Entry 5OWU (X-ray diffraction, 2.00 A resolution); this record covers chains A and B.

# Chain A
Molecule: Importin subunit beta-1
Organism: Saccharomyces cerevisiae (strain ATCC 204508 / S288c)
UniProtKB: Q06142 (IMB1_YEAST); numbering as in UniProt (aligned over 1-861)
Chain sequence (861 residues; numbered 1 to 861; the number before each row is that of its first residue):
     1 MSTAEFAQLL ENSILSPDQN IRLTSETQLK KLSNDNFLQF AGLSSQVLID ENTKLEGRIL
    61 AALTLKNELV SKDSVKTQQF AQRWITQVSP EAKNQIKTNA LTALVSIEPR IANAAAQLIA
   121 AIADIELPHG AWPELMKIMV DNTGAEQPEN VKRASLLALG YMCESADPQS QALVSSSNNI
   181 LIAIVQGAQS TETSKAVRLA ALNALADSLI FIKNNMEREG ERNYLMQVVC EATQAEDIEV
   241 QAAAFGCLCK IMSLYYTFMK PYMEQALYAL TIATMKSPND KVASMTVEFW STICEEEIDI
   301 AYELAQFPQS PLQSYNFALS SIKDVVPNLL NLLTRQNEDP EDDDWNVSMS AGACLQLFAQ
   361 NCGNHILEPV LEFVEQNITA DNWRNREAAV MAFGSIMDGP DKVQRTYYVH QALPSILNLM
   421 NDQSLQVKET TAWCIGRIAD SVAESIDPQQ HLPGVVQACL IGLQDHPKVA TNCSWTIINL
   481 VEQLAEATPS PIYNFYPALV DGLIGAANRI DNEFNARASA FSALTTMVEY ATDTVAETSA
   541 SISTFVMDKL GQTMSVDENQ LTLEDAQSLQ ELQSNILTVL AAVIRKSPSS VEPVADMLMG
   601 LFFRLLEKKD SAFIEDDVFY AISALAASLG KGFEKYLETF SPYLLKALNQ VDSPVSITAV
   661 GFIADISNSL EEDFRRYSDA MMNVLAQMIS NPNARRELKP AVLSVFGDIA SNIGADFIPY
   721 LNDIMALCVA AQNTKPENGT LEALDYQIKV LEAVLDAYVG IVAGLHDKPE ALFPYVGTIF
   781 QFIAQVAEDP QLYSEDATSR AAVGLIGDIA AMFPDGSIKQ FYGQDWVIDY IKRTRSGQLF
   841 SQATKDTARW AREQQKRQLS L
Not modelled in the structure: 340
Swiss-Prot annotation at these positions:
  - modified residue: Ser2 (N-acetylserine), Ser836 (Phosphoserine)

# Chain B
Molecule: Nucleoporin NUP1
Organism: Saccharomyces cerevisiae (strain ATCC 204508 / S288c)
UniProtKB: P20676 (NUP1_YEAST); residues 1-1076 here = UniProt positions 1-1076
Chain sequence (1076 residues; row label = number of the first residue in the row):
     1 MSSNTSSVMS SPRVEKRSFS STLKSFFTNP NKKRPSSKKV FSSNLSYANH LEESDVEDTL
    61 HVNKRKRVSG TSQHSDSLTQ NNNNAPIIIY GTENTERPPL LPILPIQRLR LLREKQRVRN
   121 MRELGLIQST EFPSITSSVI LGSQSKSDEG GSYLCTSSTP SPIKNGSCTR QLAGKSGEDT
   181 NVGLPILKSL KNRSNRKRFH SQSKGTVWSA NFEYDLSEYD AIQKKDNKDK EGNAGGDQKT
   241 SENRNNIKSS ISNGNLATGP NLTSEIEDLR ADINSNRLSN PQKNLLLKGP ASTVAKTAPI
   301 QESFVPNSER SGTPTLKKNI EPKKDKESIV LPTVGFDFIK DNETPSKKTS PKATSSAGAV
   361 FKSSVEMGKT DKSTKTAEAP TLSFNFSQKA NKTKAVDNTV PSTTLFNFGG KSDTVTSASQ
   421 PFKFGKTSEK SENHTESDAP PKSTAPIFSF GKQEENGDEG DDENEPKRKR RLPVSEDTNT
   481 KPLFDFGKTG DQKETKKGES EKDASGKPSF VFGASDKQAE GTPLFTFGKK ADVTSNIDSS
   541 AQFTFGKAAT AKETHTKPSE TPATIVKKPT FTFGQSTSEN KISEGSAKPT FSFSKSEEER
   601 KSSPISNEAA KPSFSFPGKP VDVQAPTDDK TLKPTFSFTE PAQKDSSVVS EPKKPSFTFA
   661 SSKTSQPKPL FSFGKSDAAK EPPGSNTSFS FTKPPANETD KRPTPPSFTF GGSTTNNTTT
   721 TSTKPSFSFG APESMKSTAS TAAANTEKLS NGFSFTKFNH NKEKSNSPTS FFDGSASSTP
   781 IPVLGKPTDA TGNTTSKSAF SFGTANTNGT NASANSTSFS FNAPATGNGT TTTSNTSGTN
   841 IAGTFNVGKP DQSIASGNTN GAGSAFGFSS SGTAATGAAS NQSSFNFGNN GAGGLNPFTS
   901 ATSSTNANAG LFNKPPSTNA QNVNVPSAFN FTGNNSTPGG GSVFNMNGNT NANTVFAGSN
   961 NQPHQSQTPS FNTNSSFTPS TVPNINFSGL NGGITNTATN ALRPSDIFGA NAASGSNSNV
  1021 TNPSSIFGGA GGVPTTSFGQ PQSAPNQMGM GTNNGMSMGG GVMANRKIAR MRHSKR
Not modelled in the structure: 1-973, 989-998, 1013-1076
Swiss-Prot annotation at these positions:
  - region: Gln1040 to Arg1076 (Interaction with KAP95)
  - modified residue: Ser2 (N-acetylserine), Ser54 (Phosphoserine), Ser161 (Phosphoserine), Thr381 (Phosphothreonine), Ser383 (Phosphoserine), Ser637 (Phosphoserine)

# Interface between chain A and chain B
Pairs across the interface (56):
  Asn178(A) - Phe1008(B)
  Asn178(A) - Gly1009(B)
  Leu181(A) - Phe1008(B)  hydrophobic
  Ile182(A) - Pro1004(B)
  Ile182(A) - Ser1005(B)
  Ile182(A) - Phe1008(B)
  Val185(A) - Pro1004(B)  hydrophobic
  Val185(A) - Phe1008(B)  hydrophobic
  Gln186(A) - Pro1004(B)
  Gln189(A) - Leu1002(B)
  Gln189(A) - Pro1004(B)
  Glu221(A) - Ile1007(B)
  Glu221(A) - Phe1008(B)
  Glu221(A) - Gly1009(B)  hydrogen bond (side chain-backbone)
  Asn223(A) - Phe987(B)  hydrogen bond (side chain-backbone)
  Tyr224(A) - Leu1002(B)
  Tyr224(A) - Pro1004(B)
  Tyr224(A) - Ile1007(B)  hydrophobic
  Tyr224(A) - Phe1008(B)  hydrophobic
  Met226(A) - Phe987(B)
  Gln227(A) - Ile985(B)
  Gln227(A) - Asn986(B)
  Gln227(A) - Phe987(B)
  Gln227(A) - Ser988(B)
  Cys230(A) - Ile985(B)  hydrophobic
  Cys230(A) - Phe987(B)  hydrophobic
  Glu231(A) - Ile985(B)
  Lys260(A) - Ser975(B)
  Lys260(A) - Ser976(B)  hydrogen bond (side chain-backbone)
  Lys260(A) - Phe977(B)
  Tyr262(A) - Phe987(B)  hydrophobic
  Met263(A) - Phe977(B)  hydrophobic
  Glu264(A) - Ser976(B)
  Glu264(A) - Phe977(B)
  Glu264(A) - Thr978(B)  hydrogen bond (side chain-backbone)
  Glu264(A) - Pro979(B)
  Glu264(A) - Ser980(B)  hydrogen bond (backbone-backbone)
  Gln265(A) - Val982(B)
  Gln265(A) - Pro983(B)
  Gln265(A) - Asn984(B)  hydrogen bond (backbone-backbone)
  Gln265(A) - Phe987(B)
  Ala266(A) - Pro983(B)
  Ala266(A) - Asn984(B)
  Ala266(A) - Ile985(B)  hydrophobic
  Ala266(A) - Phe987(B)  hydrophobic
  Tyr268(A) - Pro979(B)  hydrophobic
  Tyr268(A) - Ser980(B)
  Ala269(A) - Ser980(B)
  Ala269(A) - Thr981(B)
  Ala269(A) - Pro983(B)
  Leu270(A) - Pro983(B)  hydrophobic
  Leu270(A) - Ile985(B)  hydrophobic
  Tyr315(A) - Phe977(B)
  Phe317(A) - Phe977(B)  hydrophobic
  Ser320(A) - Phe977(B)
  Ser321(A) - Phe977(B)
Other interface residues (no listed pair), chain A (30 interface residues in all): Arg218, Gly220, Leu225, Asn316
Other interface residues (no listed pair), chain B (21 interface residues in all): Arg1003

# Overview
Chain A and chain B form an interface of 30 and 21 residues respectively; the contacts include 6 hydrogen
bonds. Polar pairs include Glu221(A)-Gly1009(B), Asn223(A)-Phe987(B) and Lys260(A)-Ser976(B).
Here chain A is Importin subunit beta-1 and chain B is Nucleoporin NUP1, both from Saccharomyces cerevisiae
(strain ATCC 204508 / S288c). Entry 5OWU (Kap95:Nup1 complex) was determined by X-ray diffraction.
